PDB entry 3IIT | X-ray diffraction, 1.80 A resolution | chains A and B

Chain A:
Name: Activated factor Xa heavy chain
Organism: Homo sapiens
Notes: EC 3.4.21.6
UniProtKB: P00742 (FA10_HUMAN); the construct lacks a stretch of the UniProt sequence and is renumbered around it, so the offset changes along the chain: 16-61 = UniProt 235-280; 62-124 = UniProt 282-344; 125-131 = UniProt 346-352; 132-145 = UniProt 355-368; 4 more segments
Amino-acid sequence (233 residues; each row starts with the number of its first residue; note: 2 numbers in that range are skipped by the numbering (no residue carries them; nothing is unmodelled there); a row labelled like 131A-131B holds insertion residues (131A, then the next letters in order)):
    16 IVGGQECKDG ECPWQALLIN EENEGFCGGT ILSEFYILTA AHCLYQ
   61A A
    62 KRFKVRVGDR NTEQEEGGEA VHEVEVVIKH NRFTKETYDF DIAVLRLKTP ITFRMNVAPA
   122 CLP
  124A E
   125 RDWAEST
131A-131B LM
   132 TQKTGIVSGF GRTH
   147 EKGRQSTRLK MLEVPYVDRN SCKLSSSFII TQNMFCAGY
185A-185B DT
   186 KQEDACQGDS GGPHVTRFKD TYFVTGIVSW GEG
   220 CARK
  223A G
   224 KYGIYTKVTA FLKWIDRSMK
Cystine bridges: Cys22-Cys27, Cys42-Cys58, Cys168-Cys182, Cys191-Cys220
Metal / ion sites: Ca2+ site 1: Asp70, Asn72, Gln75, Glu80; Ca2+ site 2: Tyr185, Asp185A, Arg222, Lys224
Ligand contacts: cis-1 (D14; 7-chloro-N-[(1S,2R,4S)-4-(dimethylcarbamoyl)-2-{[(5-methyl-5,6-dihydro-4H-pyrrolo[3,4-d][1,3]thiazol-2-yl)carbonyl]amino}cyclohexyl]isoquinoline-3-carboxamide): Glu97, Thr98, Tyr99, Phe174, Asp189, Ala190, Cys191, Gln192, Ser195, Val213, Ser214, Trp215, Gly216, Glu217, Gly218, Cys220, Gly226, Ile227, Tyr228
UniProt features mapped onto this chain:
  - active site (Charge relay system): His57, Asp102, Ser195

Chain B:
Name: Factor X light chain
Organism: Homo sapiens
Notes: EC 3.4.21.6
UniProtKB: P00742 (FA10_HUMAN); residues 85-138 here correspond to UniProt positions 125-178 (UniProt number = residue number + 40)
Amino-acid sequence (54 residues; each row starts with the number of its first residue):
    85 TRKLCSLDNG DCDQFCHEEQ NSVVCSCARG YTLADNGKAC IPTGPYPCGK QTLE
Cystine bridges: Cys89-Cys100, Cys96-Cys109, Cys111-Cys124

Interface between chain A and chain B:
Inter-chain disulfides: Cys122(A)-Cys132(B)
Contacting residue pairs (46):
  Gly25(A) with Gln135(B); Thr136(B), hydrogen bond (backbone-backbone)
  Glu26(A) with Gln135(B), hydrogen bond (backbone-side chain)
  Pro28(A) with Lys134(B); Thr136(B)
  Trp29(A) with Gly133(B); Lys134(B); Gln135(B)
  Phe114(A) with Tyr130(B), hydrophobic
  Arg115(A) with Tyr130(B); Thr136(B)
  Met116(A) with Tyr130(B); Thr136(B), hydrogen bond; Glu138(B)
  Asn117(A) with Thr136(B), hydrogen bond (backbone-side chain)
  Ala119(A) with Thr136(B)
  Pro120(A) with Tyr130(B); Cys132(B); Gly133(B), hydrogen bond (backbone-backbone)
  Ala121(A) with Cys132(B); Gly133(B)
  Cys122(A) with Cys132(B), disulfide; Gly133(B), hydrogen bond (side chain-backbone)
  Leu123(A) with Phe99(B)
  Pro124(A) with Phe99(B), hydrophobic
  Glu124A(A) with Phe99(B); His101(B), salt bridge; Ser110(B)
  Trp127(A) with Asn93(B), hydrogen bond; Gln98(B), hydrogen bond (side chain-backbone); Phe99(B), hydrophobic; Cys100(B)
  Thr131(A) with Asn93(B)
  Phe203(A) with Asn93(B); Asp97(B)
  Lys204(A) with Cys96(B); Asp97(B)
  Asp205(A) with Gly133(B); Lys134(B), hydrogen bond (backbone-side chain)
  Thr206(A) with Cys132(B); Gly133(B); Lys134(B), hydrogen bond
  Tyr207(A) with Gly133(B), hydrogen bond (backbone-backbone); Gln135(B)
  Phe208(A) with Phe99(B), hydrophobic
  Asp239(A) with Arg113(B), salt bridge
Also at the interface, not in a pair above, chain A (26 interface residues in all): Asp24, Val118
Also at the interface, not in a pair above, chain B (21 interface residues in all): Asp92, Ala112, Tyr115, Pro131, Leu137

In short:
The interface between chain A and chain B involves 26 residues on one side and 21 on the other, with 1
disulfide bond, 11 hydrogen bonds and 2 salt bridges. Among the polar pairs are Glu124A(A)-His101(B),
Asp239(A)-Arg113(B) and Glu26(A)-Gln135(B). Chain A binds cis-1.
Chain A is Activated factor Xa heavy chain and chain B is Factor X light chain, both from Homo sapiens; the
structure, Factor XA in complex with a cis-1,2-diaminocyclohexane derivative, was determined by X-ray
diffraction.
